PDB entry 8HO6 | X-ray diffraction, 2.10 A resolution | chain A

== Chain A ==
Name: ScRIPK kinase protein
From: Saccharum hybrid cultivar
Amino-acid sequence (326 residues; row label = number of the first residue in the row; numbers below 1 keep their minus sign (Met-18 is residue -18)):
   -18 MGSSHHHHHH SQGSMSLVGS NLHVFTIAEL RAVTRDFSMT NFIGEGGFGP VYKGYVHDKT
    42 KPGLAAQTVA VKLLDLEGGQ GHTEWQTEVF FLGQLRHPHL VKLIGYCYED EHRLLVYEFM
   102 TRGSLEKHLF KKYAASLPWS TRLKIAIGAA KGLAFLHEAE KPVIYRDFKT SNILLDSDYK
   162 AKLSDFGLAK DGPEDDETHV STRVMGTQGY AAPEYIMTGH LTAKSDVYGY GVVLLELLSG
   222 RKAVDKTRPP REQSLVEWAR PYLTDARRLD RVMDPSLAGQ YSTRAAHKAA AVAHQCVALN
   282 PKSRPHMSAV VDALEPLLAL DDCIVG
Unresolved in the structure: -18 to 1, 40-44, 112-116, 141, 175-176, 228-232, 301-307
Modified residues: Thr179 (phosphothreonine; TPO); Ser182 (phosphoserine; SEP); Thr183 (phosphothreonine; TPO)
Metal / ion sites: Mg2+: Asp166 (together with ATP)
Ligand contacts: ATP (adenosine-5'-triphosphate): Ile24, Gly25, Glu26, Gly27, Gly28, Phe29, Gly30, Val32, Ala51, Lys53, Gln61, Val82, Tyr98, Glu99, Phe100, Met101, Gly104, Ser105, Lys108, Asp148, Lys150, Ser152, Asn153, Leu155, Asp166

== Summary ==
Chain A binds ATP.
Chain A is ScRIPK kinase protein (Saccharum hybrid cultivar); the structure, ScRIPK WT, was determined by
X-ray diffraction together with 8HOA and 8HOD from the same study.
